5T5W - chains B and C of the 3 polymer chains in the assembly; structure by X-ray diffraction, 2.85 A resolution.

== Chain B ==
Protein: Interferon lambda receptor 1
From: Homo sapiens
UniProt: Q8IU57 (INLR1_HUMAN); residues 1-206 here correspond to UniProt positions 21-226 (UniProt number = residue number + 20)
Chain sequence (218 residues; numbered -2 to 215; the number before each row is that of its first residue; numbers below 1 keep their minus sign (Thr-2 is residue -2)):
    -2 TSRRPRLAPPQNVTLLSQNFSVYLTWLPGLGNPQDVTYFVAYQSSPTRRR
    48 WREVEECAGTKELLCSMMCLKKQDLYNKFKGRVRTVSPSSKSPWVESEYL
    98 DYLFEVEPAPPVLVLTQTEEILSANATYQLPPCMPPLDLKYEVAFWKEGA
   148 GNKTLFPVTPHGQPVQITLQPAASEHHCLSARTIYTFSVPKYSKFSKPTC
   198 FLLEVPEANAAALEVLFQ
Disordered / not traced: -2 to 5, 26-33, 202-215
Construct notes: expression tag (-2 to 0, 207-215)
Swiss-Prot annotation at these positions:
  - glycosylation (N-linked (GlcNAc...) asparagine): Asn9, Asn16, Asn122, Asn149
Disulfides: Cys54-Cys62, Cys66-Cys130, Cys175-Cys197
Covalently attached groups: N-acetylglucosamine (NAG) linked to Asn9, Asn16, Asn122

== Chain C ==
Protein: Interferon lambda-3
From: Homo sapiens
UniProt: Q8IZI9 (IFNL3_HUMAN); residues 1-162 here correspond to UniProt positions 34-195 (UniProt number = residue number + 33)
Chain sequence (176 residues; each row starts with the number of its first residue; numbers below 1 keep their minus sign (Gly-1 is residue -1)):
    -1 GSARGCHIAQFKSLSPRELQAFKRAKDALEESLLLKDCKCRSRLFPRTWD
    49 LRQLQVRERPVALEAELALTLKVLDATADTDPALGDVLDQPLHTLHHILS
    99 QLRACIQPQPTAGPRTRGRLHRWLHRLQEAPKKESPGCLEASVTFNLFRL
   149 LARDLNCVASGDLCEAAAHHHHHHHH
Disordered / not traced: -1 to 3, 106-114, 164-174
Construct notes: expression tag (-1 to 0, 163-174); engineered mutation Arg15 (Gln48 in Q8IZI9), Asp73 (Glu106 in Q8IZI9), Arg120 (His153 in Q8IZI9), Ala150 (Thr183 in Q8IZI9)
Disulfides: Cys4-Cys103, Cys38-Cys136, Cys155-Cys162

== How chain B and chain C interact ==
Contacting residue pairs - 23 pairs, chain B then chain C:
  Pro43(B) - Phe143(C)  hydrophobic
  Asp71(B) - Arg147(C)  salt bridge
  Tyr73(B) - Lys24(C)  hydrogen bond (backbone-side chain)
  Tyr73(B) - Phe146(C)
  Tyr73(B) - Arg147(C)
  Tyr73(B) - Arg151(C)
  Asn74(B) - Lys24(C)  hydrogen bond
  Asn74(B) - Phe143(C)  hydrogen bond (side chain-backbone)
  Asn74(B) - Arg147(C)
  Lys75(B) - Glu28(C)  salt bridge
  Asp98(B) - Lys21(C)  salt bridge
  Leu100(B) - Ala150(C)  hydrophobic
  Phe101(B) - Lys21(C)
  Phe101(B) - Phe146(C)  hydrophobic
  Pro133(B) - Ala150(C)
  Pro133(B) - Asn154(C)
  Thr183(B) - Pro14(C)
  Phe184(B) - Pro14(C)
  Phe184(B) - Leu17(C)
  Phe184(B) - Phe146(C)  hydrophobic
  Ser185(B) - Pro14(C)
  Ser185(B) - Gln18(C)  hydrogen bond (backbone-side chain)
  Val186(B) - Gln18(C)
Other interface residues (no listed pair), chain B (14 interface residues in all): Ser42

== In short ==
14 residues of chain B and 12 residues of chain C are in contact, with 4 hydrogen bonds and 3 salt bridges.
Among the polar pairs are Asp71(B)-Arg147(C), Lys75(B)-Glu28(C) and Asp98(B)-Lys21(C).
Chain B is Interferon lambda receptor 1 and chain C is Interferon lambda-3, both from Homo sapiens; the
structure, Structure of an affinity matured lambda-IFN/IFN-lambdaR1/IL-10Rbeta receptor complex, was
determined by X-ray diffraction.
